1RFP - chain A; structure by X-ray diffraction, 1.75 A resolution.

Chain A:
Protein: Lysozyme
From: Gallus gallus
Notes: EC 3.2.1.17
UniProtKB: P00698 (LYSC_CHICK); residues 1-129 here correspond to UniProt positions 19-147 (UniProt number = residue number + 18)
Amino-acid sequence (129 residues; each row starts with the number of its first residue):
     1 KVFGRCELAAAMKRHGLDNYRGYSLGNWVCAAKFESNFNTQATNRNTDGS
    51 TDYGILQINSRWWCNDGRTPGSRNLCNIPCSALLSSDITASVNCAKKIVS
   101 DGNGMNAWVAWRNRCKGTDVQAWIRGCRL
Curated features (UniProtKB/Swiss-Prot):
  - active site: Glu35, Asp52
  - binding site (substrate): Asp101
Cystine bridges: Cys6-Cys127, Cys30-Cys115, Cys64-Cys80, Cys76-Cys94

Summary:
Curated annotation (UniProt) lists active-site residues Glu35 and Asp52 and substrate-binding residue Asp101.
Chain A is Lysozyme (Gallus gallus); the structure, Analysis of the stabilization of hen lysozyme with the
helix dipole and charged side chains, was determined by X-ray diffraction together with 1KXW, 1KXX and 1KXY
from the same study.
